PDB entry 8ABM | electron microscopy, 2.80 A resolution | chains L and M of the 20 polymer chains in the assembly

# Chain L
Protein: YALI0A14806p
Organism: Yarrowia lipolytica
Reference sequence: Q6CGY9 (Q6CGY9_YARLI); numbering as in UniProt (aligned over 1-474)
Amino-acid sequence (474 residues; row label = number of the first residue in the row):
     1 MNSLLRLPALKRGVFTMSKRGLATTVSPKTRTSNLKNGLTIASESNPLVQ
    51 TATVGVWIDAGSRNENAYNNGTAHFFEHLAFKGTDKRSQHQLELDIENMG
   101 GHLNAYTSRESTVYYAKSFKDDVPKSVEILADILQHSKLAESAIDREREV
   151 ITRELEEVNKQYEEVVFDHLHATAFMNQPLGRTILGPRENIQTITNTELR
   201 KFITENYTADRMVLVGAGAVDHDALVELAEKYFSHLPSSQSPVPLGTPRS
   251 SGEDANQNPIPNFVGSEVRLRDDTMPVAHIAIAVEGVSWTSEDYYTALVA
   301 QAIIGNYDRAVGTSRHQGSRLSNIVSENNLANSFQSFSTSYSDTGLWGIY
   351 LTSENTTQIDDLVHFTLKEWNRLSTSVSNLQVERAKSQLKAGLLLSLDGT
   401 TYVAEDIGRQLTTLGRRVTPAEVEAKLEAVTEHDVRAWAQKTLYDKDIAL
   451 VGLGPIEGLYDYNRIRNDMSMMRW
Not modelled in the structure: 1-25, 249-259
Ligand contacts:
  - 1,2-diacyl-sn-glycero-3-phosphocholine (PC1): D445, S470, M472
  - 1,2-dimyristoyl-sn-glycero-3-phosphate (XP4): R372, S376, R473

# Chain M
Protein: Cytochrome b-c1 complex subunit 2, mitochondrial
Organism: Yarrowia lipolytica
Reference sequence: Q6C2E3 (QCR2_YARLI); numbering as in UniProt (aligned over 1-417)
Amino-acid sequence (417 residues; numbered 1 to 417; the number before each row is that of its first residue):
     1 MTRGVPRLAVAARHFSTAEAAGVKVAAQDGQSPISDLSVVLRGGSRYATV
    51 PGVSHILEKFAFQNTVPKSALRFVRELELFGGKLYTHTTREHIVLRTQFL
   101 KQDLPYFVDAFANVLKETKFQQFELTERVAPVAELDLLKRESDPAFTALE
   151 AAHEVAFRTGLGNSVYAQGYSPVTLEDVKEFARQVYAKQNVAVVGNNVVP
   201 ADLQQLVGTAFADLQEGSKVTQAGTTTLHGGEARVRTSTGNALTIALPIA
   251 EPKPVYHALASFLGGPASMPWSVGASPLAQATVGTHTSVKATYHNYGDAG
   301 LFAITIKGDSPAEISQVAHKAVQALKDTGAEVTEEQAARAYAKSKFAAAE
   351 AFENPDSSASVIGMELLSGVSRIAPENVQKFTPAELSEAAAQLSASAKPV
   401 VAAVGQVHALPFADELF
Not modelled in the structure: 1-14, 417

# Chain L / chain M interface
Contacting residue pairs - 80 pairs, chain L then chain M:
  V26(L) with Q31(M)
  S27(L) with Q31(M)
  P28(L) with Q31(M)
  L48(L) with Q28(M); D29(M); G30(M)
  V49(L) with E353(M)
  Q50(L) with E353(M), hydrogen bond (backbone-side chain); P375(M); E376(M)
  T51(L) with F346(M); A349(M); E353(M), hydrogen bond (backbone-side chain)
  H74(L) with W271(M)
  E77(L) with W271(M), hydrogen bond
  H78(L) with W271(M)
  F81(L) with M269(M); P270(M)
  K82(L) with W271(M), hydrogen bond (side chain-backbone)
  E93(L) with M269(M); S272(M); V273(M)
  L94(L) with E335(M); R339(M)
  I96(L) with S268(M); M269(M), hydrophobic
  E97(L) with S268(M), hydrogen bond; A275(M), hydrogen bond (side chain-backbone); R339(M); K343(M), salt bridge
  N98(L) with E335(M), hydrogen bond; R339(M); A342(M)
  M99(L) with A342(M)
  G100(L) with A342(M); K343(M); F346(M)
  G101(L) with S268(M); F346(M)
  H102(L) with S268(M); F346(M)
  L103(L) with S268(M), hydrogen bond (backbone-backbone); M269(M); P270(M)
  N104(L) with P270(M)
  A105(L) with P270(M)
  K117(L) with F346(M)
  S118(L) with F346(M)
  F119(L) with K345(M); A349(M), hydrophobic
  R153(L) with H286(M)
  E154(L) with W271(M)
  A310(L) with V132(M)
  T313(L) with V74(M); L84(M)
  R315(L) with E127(M), hydrogen bond (side chain-backbone); R128(M)
  H316(L) with A70(M); L71(M); V74(M); R75(M), hydrogen bond (backbone-side chain); R128(M)
  Q317(L) with R75(M), hydrogen bond (backbone-side chain); E78(M)
  G318(L) with R75(M); E78(M), hydrogen bond (backbone-side chain)
  N323(L) with R75(M)
  S387(L) with L79(M)
  Q388(L) with E78(M)
  K390(L) with L100(M)
  A391(L) with F80(M); G81(M); L100(M), hydrophobic
  L394(L) with I34(M)
  L395(L) with I34(M), hydrophobic; G81(M); K83(M); Q98(M)
  L397(L) with I34(M)
  D398(L) with Q98(M), hydrogen bond
Interface residues without a listed pair, chain L (51 interface residues in all): Q89, H90, L92, E147, R309, G312, R384
Interface residues without a listed pair, chain M (46 interface residues in all): S32, P33, F99, L135, P266, G274, S276, Q280

# Summary
51 residues of chain L face 46 of chain M across their interface; the contacts include 13 hydrogen bonds and 1
salt bridge. Polar contacts include E97(L)-K343(M), Q50(L)-E353(M) and T51(L)-E353(M). Chain L binds
1,2-dimyristoyl-sn-glycero-3-phosphate and 1,2-diacyl-sn-glycero-3-phosphocholine.
Chain L is YALI0A14806p and chain M is Cytochrome b-c1 complex subunit 2, mitochondrial, both from Yarrowia
lipolytica; the structure, Complex III2 from Yarrowia lipolytica, apo, b-position, was determined by electron
microscopy together with 8AB6, 8AB7, 8AB8, 8AB9, 8ABA, 8ABB and 11 further entries from the same study.
